PDB entry 3BM3 | X-ray diffraction, 1.70 A resolution | chains C and B of the 4 polymer chains in the assembly

# Chain C
Molecule: 11-nt DNA strand
Sequence (11 nucleotides; each row starts with the number of its first residue; numbers below 1 keep their minus sign (DC-5 is residue -5)):
    -5 CATCCAGGTA C

# Chain B
Name: PspGI restriction endonuclease
Source organism: Pyrococcus sp. GI-H
Reference sequence: O93646 (O93646_9EURY); residues 1-272 here = UniProt positions 1-272
Amino-acid sequence (272 residues; numbered 1 to 272; the number before each row is that of its first residue):
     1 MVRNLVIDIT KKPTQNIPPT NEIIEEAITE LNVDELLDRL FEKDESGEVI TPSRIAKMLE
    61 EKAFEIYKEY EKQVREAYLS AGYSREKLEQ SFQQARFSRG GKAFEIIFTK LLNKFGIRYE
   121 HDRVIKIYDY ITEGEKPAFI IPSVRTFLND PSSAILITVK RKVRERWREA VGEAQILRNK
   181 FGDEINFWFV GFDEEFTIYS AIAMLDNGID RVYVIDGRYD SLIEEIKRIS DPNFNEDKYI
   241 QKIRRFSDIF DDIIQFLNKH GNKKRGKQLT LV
Unresolved in the structure: 1-2, 261-272
Sequence notes: engineered mutation Ala138 (Asp in O93646), Thr146 (Ala in O93646)
Modified residues: Mse1 (selenomethionine); Mse58 (selenomethionine; parent Met); Mse204 (selenomethionine; parent Met)

# Chain C / chain B interface
Pairs across the interface (28):
  DA-4(C) - Thr197(B)  phosphate contact
  DT-3(C) - Arg164(B)  base contact
  DT-3(C) - Glu165(B)  phosphate contact
  DT-3(C) - Arg168(B)  salt bridge to the phosphate
  DC-2(C) - Arg164(B)  base contact
  DC-2(C) - Glu165(B)  hydrogen bond to the base
  DC-1(C) - Glu165(B)  hydrogen bond to the base
  DC-1(C) - Arg166(B)  base contact
  DG1(C) - Gln90(B)  phosphate contact
  DG1(C) - Gln94(B)  hydrogen bond to the base
  DG1(C) - Phe97(B)  base contact
  DG2(C) - Gln90(B)  sugar contact
  DG2(C) - Ser91(B)  phosphate contact
  DG2(C) - Gln94(B)  hydrogen bond to the sugar
  DG2(C) - Ser98(B)  base contact
  DT3(C) - Lys12(B)  salt bridge to the phosphate
  DT3(C) - Thr14(B)  hydrogen bond to the phosphate
  DT3(C) - Ser91(B)  hydrogen bond to the phosphate
  DT3(C) - Gln94(B)  sugar contact
  DT3(C) - Ala95(B)  phosphate contact
  DT3(C) - Ser98(B)  hydrogen bond to the base
  DA4(C) - Thr14(B)  hydrogen bond to the phosphate
  DA4(C) - Ala95(B)  phosphate contact
  DA4(C) - Ser98(B)  hydrogen bond to the sugar
  DA4(C) - Arg99(B)  salt bridge to the phosphate
  DC5(C) - Pro19(B)  phosphate contact
  DC5(C) - Thr20(B)  hydrogen bond to the phosphate
  DC5(C) - Lys102(B)  sugar contact
Interface residues without a listed pair, chain B (20 interface residues in all): Gln15, Asn21, Trp167

# Summary
9 residues of chain C and 20 residues of chain B are in contact, with 10 hydrogen bonds and 3 salt bridges.
Among the polar pairs are DC-2(C)-Glu165(B), DC-1(C)-Glu165(B) and DG1(C)-Gln94(B).
Chain C is an 11-nt DNA strand and chain B is PspGI restriction endonuclease (Pyrococcus sp. GI-H); the
structure, Restriction endonuclease PspGI-substrate DNA complex, was determined by X-ray diffraction.
